5VCJ - chains A and D of the 4 polymer chains in the assembly; structure by X-ray diffraction, 3.16 A resolution.

== Chain A ==
Molecule: Antigen-presenting glycoprotein CD1d1
From: Mus musculus
Notes: fragment: Ectodomain
UniProtKB: P11609 (CD1D1_MOUSE); residues 1-279 here correspond to UniProt positions 19-297 (UniProt number = residue number + 18)
Chain sequence (285 residues; numbered 1 to 285; the number before each row is that of its first residue):
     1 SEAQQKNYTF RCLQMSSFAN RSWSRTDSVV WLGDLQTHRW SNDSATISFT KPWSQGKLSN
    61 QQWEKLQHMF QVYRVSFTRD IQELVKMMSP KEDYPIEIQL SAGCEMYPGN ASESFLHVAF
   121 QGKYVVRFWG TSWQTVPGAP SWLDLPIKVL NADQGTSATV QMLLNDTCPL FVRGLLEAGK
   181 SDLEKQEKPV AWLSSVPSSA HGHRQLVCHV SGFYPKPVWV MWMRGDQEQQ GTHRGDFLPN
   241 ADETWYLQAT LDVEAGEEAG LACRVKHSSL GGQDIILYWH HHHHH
Disordered / not traced: 1-6, 197-202, 280-285
Disulfide bonds: Cys-208/Cys-263
Glycans and other covalent adducts: N-acetylglucosamine (NAG) linked to Asn-20, Asn-42; glycan linked to Asn-165
Sequence notes: engineered mutation His-201 (Asp219 in P11609); expression tag (280-285)
Ligand contacts: N57 ((2S,3S,4R)-2-amino-3,4-dihydroxyoctadecyl alpha-D-galactopyranoside): Tyr-73, Ser-76, Phe-77, Asp-80, Ile-81, Leu-84, Val-85, Ile-98, Val-118, Phe-120, Trp-133, Trp-142, Leu-143, Leu-150, Asp-153, Gly-155, Thr-156
UniProt features mapped onto this chain:
  - binding site (a D-galactosylceramide): Asp-80, Asp-153 to Thr-156
  - glycosylation (N-linked (GlcNAc...) asparagine): Asn-7, Asn-20, Asn-42, Asn-110, Asn-165

== Chain D ==
Molecule: Chimeric TCR Vbeta8.2 chain (mouse variable domain, human constant domain)
From: Mus musculus
Chain sequence (241 residues; each row starts with the number of its first residue; numbering starts at 0):
     0 MEAAVTQSPR NKVAVTGGKV TLSCNQTNNH NNMYWYRQDT GHGLRLIHYS YGAGSTEKGD
    60 IPDGYKASRP SQENFSLILE LATPSQTSVY FCASGDEGYT QYFGPGTRLL VLEDLRNVTP
   120 PKVSLFEPSK AEISHTQKAT LVCLATGFYP DHVELSWWVN GKEVHSGVCT DPQPLKEQPA
   180 LNDSRYSLSS RLRVSATFWQ NPRNHFRCQV QFYGLSENDE WTQDRAKPVT QIVSAEAWGR
   240 A
Disordered / not traced: 0-1
Disulfide bonds: Cys-23/Cys-91, Cys-142/Cys-207

== How chain A and chain D interact ==
Residue-residue contacts - 11 pairs, chain A then chain D:
  Arg-21(A) with Glu-56(D), salt bridge
  Glu-83(A) with Tyr-48(D), hydrogen bond; Tyr-50(D), hydrogen bond
  Lys-86(A) with Tyr-48(D), hydrogen bond; Ser-54(D); Glu-56(D)
  Met-87(A) with Tyr-50(D), hydrophobic
  Leu-145(A) with Asn-30(D)
  Lys-148(A) with Glu-96(D)
  Val-149(A) with Glu-96(D)
  Ala-152(A) with Glu-96(D)
Interface residues without a listed pair, chain D (7 interface residues in all): Gly-97

== Summary ==
Chain A and chain D form an interface of 8 and 7 residues respectively, with 3 hydrogen bonds and 1 salt
bridge. Among the polar pairs are Arg-21(A)/Glu-56(D), Glu-83(A)/Tyr-48(D) and Glu-83(A)/Tyr-50(D). Bound to
chain A: compound N57. Covalently linked N-acetylglucosamine: at Asn-20(A) and Asn-42(A).
Here chain A is Antigen-presenting glycoprotein CD1d1 and chain D is Chimeric TCR Vbeta8.2 chain (mouse
variable domain, human constant domain), both from Mus musculus. Entry 5VCJ (Structure of
alpha-galactosylphytosphingosine bound by CD1d and in complex with the Va14Vb8.2 TCR) was determined by X-ray
diffraction.
